Entry 8JXS (electron microscopy, 3.00 A resolution); this record covers chains C and H of the 5 polymer chains in the assembly.

Chain C:
Name: Maltose/maltodextrin-binding periplasmic protein, Immunoglobulin G-binding protein A, Immunoglobulin G-binding protein G
From: Escherichia coli K-12
UniProtKB: chimeric construct of P0AEX9, P38507, P0A015, P06654: residues 2-369 from P0AEX9 (MALE_ECOLI) positions 27-394 (UniProt number = residue number + 25); residues 371-409 from P38507 positions 289-327 (UniProt number = residue number - 82); residues 419-467 from P0A015 positions 103-151 (UniProt number = residue number - 316); residues 479-536 from P06654 positions 295-352 (UniProt number = residue number - 184)
Chain sequence (559 residues; each row starts with the number of its first residue; numbers below 1 keep their minus sign (Met-19 is residue -19)):
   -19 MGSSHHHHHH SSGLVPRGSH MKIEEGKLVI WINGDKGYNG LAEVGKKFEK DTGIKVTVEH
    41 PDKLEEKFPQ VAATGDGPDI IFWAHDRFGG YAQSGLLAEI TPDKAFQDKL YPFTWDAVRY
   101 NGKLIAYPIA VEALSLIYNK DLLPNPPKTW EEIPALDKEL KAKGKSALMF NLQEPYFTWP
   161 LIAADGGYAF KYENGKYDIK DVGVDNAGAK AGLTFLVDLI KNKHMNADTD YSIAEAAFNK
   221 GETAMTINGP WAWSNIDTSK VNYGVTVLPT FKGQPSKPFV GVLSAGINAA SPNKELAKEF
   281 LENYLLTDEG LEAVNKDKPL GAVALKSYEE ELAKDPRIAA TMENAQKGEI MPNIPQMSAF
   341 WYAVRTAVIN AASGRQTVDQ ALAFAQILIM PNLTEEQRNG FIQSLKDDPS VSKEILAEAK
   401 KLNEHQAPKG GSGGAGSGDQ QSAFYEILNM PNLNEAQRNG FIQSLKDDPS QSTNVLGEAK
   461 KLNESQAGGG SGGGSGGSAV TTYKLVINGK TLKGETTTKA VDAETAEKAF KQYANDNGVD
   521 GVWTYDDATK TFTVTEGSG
Not modelled in the structure: -19 to 38, 53-57, 142-147, 237-242, 266-314, 409-482, 498-502, 519-530, 537-539
Sequence notes: initiating methionine (-19); cloning artifact (-18 to 1, 537-539); engineered mutation Gln360 (Glu385 in P0AEX9), Ala363 (Lys388 in P0AEX9), Phe364 (Asp389 in P0AEX9), Ile367 (Thr392 in P0AEX9), Leu368 (Arg393 in P0AEX9), Glu404 (Asp322 in P38507), His405 (Ala323 in P38507); linker (370, 410-418, 468-478)

Chain H:
Name: Fab 8D3 heavy chain
From: Mus musculus
Notes: antibody fragment or engineered binder
Chain sequence (253 residues; each row starts with the number of its first residue; numbers below 1 keep their minus sign (Met-18 is residue -18)):
   -18 MDWTWRVFCL LAVAPGAHSD VQLVESGGGL VQPGKSLRLS CAASGFTFSN FGMHWVRQAP
    42 EMGLEWVAYI SSGSTTKYYG DTVKGRFTIS RDNPKNTLYL QMNSLRSEDT AMYYCARRPL
   102 YDGDYGYPMD YWGQGTSVTV SSASTKGPSV FPLAPSSKST SGGTAALGCL VKDYFPEPVT
   162 VSWNSGALTS GVHTFPAVLQ SSGLYSLSSV VTVPSSSLGT QTYICNVNHK PSNTKVDKKV
   222 EPKSCGSHHH HHH
Not modelled in the structure: -18 to 0, 137-145, 196-204, 221-234

Chain C / chain H interface:
Contacting residue pairs (16; chain C residue first):
  His405(C) with Thr57(H)
  Thr491(C) with Asp218(H); Lys219(H); Lys220(H)
  Leu492(C) with Asp218(H)
  Lys493(C) with Val217(H); Asp218(H), hydrogen bond (backbone-backbone)
  Gly494(C) with Lys216(H)
  Glu495(C) with Thr215(H); Lys216(H), hydrogen bond (backbone-backbone)
  Thr496(C) with Thr215(H)
  Thr497(C) with Ser213(H); Asn214(H)
  Asp516(C) with Ser130(H), hydrogen bond (backbone-side chain)
  Asn517(C) with Pro129(H); Ser130(H), hydrogen bond
Interface residues without a listed pair, chain C (11 interface residues in all): Tyr513
Interface residues without a listed pair, chain H (15 interface residues in all): Thr56, Lys127, Val131, Phe132

Summary:
Chain C and chain H form an interface of 11 and 15 residues respectively; the contacts include 4 hydrogen
bonds. Polar pairs include Asp516(C)-Ser130(H), Asn517(C)-Ser130(H) and Lys493(C)-Asp218(H).
Chain C is Maltose/maltodextrin-binding periplasmic protein, Immunoglobulin G-binding protein A,
Immunoglobulin G-binding protein G (Escherichia coli K-12) and chain H is Fab 8D3 heavy chain (Mus musculus);
the structure, Structure of nanobody-bound DRD1_PF-6142 complex, was determined by electron microscopy (same
publication as 8JXR).
